1JJF - chain A; structure by X-ray diffraction, 1.75 A resolution.

== Chain A ==
Name: Endo-1,4-beta-xylanase Z
Source organism: Clostridium thermocellum
Notes: EC 3.2.1.8
UniProt: P10478 (XYNZ_CLOTM); residue numbers follow UniProt; this construct covers 20-287
Chain sequence (268 residues; numbered 20 to 287; the number before each row is that of its first residue):
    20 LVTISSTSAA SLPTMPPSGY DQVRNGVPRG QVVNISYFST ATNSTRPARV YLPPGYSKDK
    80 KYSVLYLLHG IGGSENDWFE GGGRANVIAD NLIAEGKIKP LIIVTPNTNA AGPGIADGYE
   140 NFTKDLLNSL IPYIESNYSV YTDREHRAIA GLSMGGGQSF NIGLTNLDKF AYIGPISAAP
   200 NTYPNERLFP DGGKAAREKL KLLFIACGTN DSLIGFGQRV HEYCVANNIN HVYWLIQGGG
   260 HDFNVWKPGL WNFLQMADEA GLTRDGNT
Unresolved in the structure: 20-29, 285-287
Metal / ion sites: platinum (II) ion near M173 (its only coordinating residue here)

== In short ==
Chain A is Endo-1,4-beta-xylanase Z (Clostridium thermocellum); the structure, Structural basis for the
substrate specificity of the feruloyl esterase domain of the cellulosomal xylanase Z ..., was determined by
X-ray diffraction together with 1JT2 from the same study.
